Entry 8ZYK (X-ray diffraction, 3.01 A resolution); this record covers chains R and T of the 6 polymer chains in the assembly.

== Chain R (and T) ==
Name: Hemagglutinin
From: Influenza A virus
Notes: fragment: ha2; engineered mutation(s): S228; chain T of this document is another copy of the same molecule, construct and numbering; everything in this record applies to it too
UniProtKB: A0A8K0YBM5 (A0A8K0YBM5_9INFA); residues 332-508 here correspond to UniProt positions 346-522 (UniProt number = residue number + 14)
Amino-acid sequence (177 residues; row label = number of the first residue in the row):
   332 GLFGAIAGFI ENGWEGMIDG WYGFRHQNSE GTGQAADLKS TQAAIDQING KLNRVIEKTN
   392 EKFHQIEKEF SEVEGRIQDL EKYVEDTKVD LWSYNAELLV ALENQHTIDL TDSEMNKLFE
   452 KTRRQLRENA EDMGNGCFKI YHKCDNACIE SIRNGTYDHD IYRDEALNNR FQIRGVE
Disordered / not traced: 332, 504-508 (chain T: 504-508)
Disulfide bonds: Cys-475/Cys-479

== How chain R and chain T interact ==
Contacting residue pairs (50; chain R residue first):
  Leu-333(R) with Phe-334(T); His-437(T); Leu-441(T), hydrophobic; Ser-444(T), hydrogen bond (backbone-side chain)
  Phe-334(R) with Phe-334(T), hydrophobic
  Gly-335(R) with Lys-448(T)
  Phe-340(R) with Arg-455(T)
  Arg-407(R) with Glu-405(T), salt bridge; Ile-408(T); Glu-412(T), salt bridge
  Ile-408(R) with Ile-408(T), hydrophobic
  Asp-410(R) with His-395(T), salt bridge; Ile-397(T)
  Leu-411(R) with Ile-397(T), hydrophobic; Leu-411(T), hydrophobic; Glu-412(T)
  Tyr-414(R) with Gln-396(T); Ile-397(T), hydrophobic; Lys-399(T), hydrogen bond; Val-415(T), hydrophobic; Glu-416(T), hydrogen bond; Lys-419(T), hydrogen bond
  Val-415(R) with Val-415(T), hydrophobic
  Asp-417(R) with Lys-393(T), salt bridge
  Thr-418(R) with Lys-419(T)
  Asp-421(R) with Lys-393(T), salt bridge
  Leu-422(R) with Leu-422(T), hydrophobic; Trp-423(T); Asn-426(T)
  Tyr-425(R) with Trp-423(T), hydrophobic; Asn-426(T); Leu-430(T)
  Glu-428(R) with Arg-385(T), salt bridge
  Leu-429(R) with Leu-430(T), hydrophobic
  Ala-432(R) with Arg-385(T)
  Leu-433(R) with Leu-433(T), hydrophobic
  Gln-436(R) with His-437(T), hydrogen bond
  Phe-450(R) with Arg-455(T)
  Glu-462(R) with Arg-458(T), salt bridge; Glu-459(T); Arg-494(T), salt bridge
  Asp-463(R) with Arg-455(T), salt bridge; Arg-458(T), hydrogen bond (backbone-side chain)
  Gly-465(R) with Arg-455(T)
  Tyr-472(R) with Arg-458(T), hydrogen bond
  Arg-501(R) with Glu-459(T), salt bridge; Arg-494(T), hydrogen bond (backbone-side chain)
  Phe-502(R) with Leu-498(T), hydrophobic; Phe-502(T), hydrophobic
  Gln-503(R) with Asn-499(T)
Interface residues without a listed pair, chain R (31 interface residues in all): Asn-426, Glu-451, Lys-470
Interface residues without a listed pair, chain T (33 interface residues in all): Phe-401, Gln-409, Asp-495

== Summary ==
31 residues of chain R face 33 of chain T across their interface; the contacts include 8 hydrogen bonds and 10
salt bridges. Among the polar pairs are Arg-407(R)/Glu-405(T), Arg-407(R)/Glu-412(T) and
Asp-410(R)/His-395(T).
Both chains are Hemagglutinin (Influenza A virus). Entry 8ZYK (Crystal structure of hemagglutinin from HN/4-10
H3N8 influenza virus S228 mutant) was determined by X-ray diffraction, deposited together with 8ZW5, 8ZW6,
8ZW7 and 8X8R.
